2Y0D - chains B and D of the 4 polymer chains in the assembly; structure by X-ray diffraction, 2.80 A resolution.

# Chain B (and D)
Protein: Udp-glucose dehydrogenase
From: Burkholderia cepacia
Notes: EC 1.1.1.22; chain D of this document is another copy of the same molecule, construct and numbering; everything in this record applies to it too
UniProtKB: C9E261 (C9E261_BURCE); numbering as in UniProt (aligned over 1-470)
Amino-acid sequence (478 residues; each row starts with the number of its first residue; numbers below 1 keep their minus sign (His-7 is residue -7)):
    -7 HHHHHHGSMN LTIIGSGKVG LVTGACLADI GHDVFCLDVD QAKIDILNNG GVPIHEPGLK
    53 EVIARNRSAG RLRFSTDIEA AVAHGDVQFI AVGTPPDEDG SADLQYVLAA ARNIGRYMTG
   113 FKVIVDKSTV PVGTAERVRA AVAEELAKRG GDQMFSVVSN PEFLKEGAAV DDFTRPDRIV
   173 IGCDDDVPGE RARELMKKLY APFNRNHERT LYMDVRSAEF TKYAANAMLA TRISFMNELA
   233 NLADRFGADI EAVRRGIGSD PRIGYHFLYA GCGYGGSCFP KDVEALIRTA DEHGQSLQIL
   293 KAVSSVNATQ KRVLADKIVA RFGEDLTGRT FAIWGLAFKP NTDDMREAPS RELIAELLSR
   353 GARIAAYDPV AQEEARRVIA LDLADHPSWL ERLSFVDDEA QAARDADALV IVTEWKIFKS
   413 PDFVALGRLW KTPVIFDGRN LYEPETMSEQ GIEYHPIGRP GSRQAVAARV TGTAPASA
Disordered / not traced: -7 to -1, 88-92, 144, 454-470 (chain D: -7 to -1, 89-91, 456-470)
Sequence notes: expression tag (-7 to 0); engineered mutation Lys10 (Tyr in C9E261)
Ligand contacts: uridine-5'-diphosphate-glucuronic acid (UGA): Lys10, Thr121, Glu154, Phe155, Leu156, Lys157, Glu158, Lys214, Asn218, Leu221, Ile225, Phe259, Leu260, Tyr261, Gly265, Tyr266, Gly267, Cys270, Phe271, Asp274, Phe330, Lys331, Arg431
What the authors report for this chain:
  - catalytic residues: Thr121, Lys214, Cys270, Asp274 (citing earlier work)

# Chain B / chain D interface
Contacting residue pairs (17; chain B residue first):
  Asp21(B) - Ser412(D)
  Arg57(B) - Ser412(D)
  Arg197(B) - Arg247(D)
  Arg197(B) - Glu435(D)
  Asn198(B) - Arg246(D)
  Asn198(B) - Arg247(D)  hydrogen bond
  His199(B) - Tyr257(D)  hydrogen bond
  Arg246(B) - Asn198(D)
  Arg247(B) - Arg197(D)  hydrogen bond (side chain-backbone)
  Arg247(B) - Asn198(D)  hydrogen bond
  Tyr257(B) - His199(D)  hydrogen bond
  Lys408(B) - Arg167(D)
  Ser412(B) - Asp21(D)  hydrogen bond (side chain-backbone)
  Ser412(B) - Arg57(D)
  Asp414(B) - Ala61(D)
  Glu435(B) - Arg197(D)
  Thr438(B) - Arg197(D)
Also at the interface, not in a pair above, chain B (15 interface residues in all): Ala61, Arg167
Also at the interface, not in a pair above, chain D (16 interface residues in all): Ser60, Lys408, Asp414, Thr438

# Overview
15 residues of chain B and 16 residues of chain D are in contact, with 6 hydrogen bonds. Polar pairs include
Asn198(B)-Arg247(D), His199(B)-Tyr257(D) and Arg247(B)-Arg197(D). Ligands of chain B:
uridine-5'-diphosphate-glucuronic acid. From the paper: catalytic residues Thr121(B), Lys214(B) and Cys270(B)
among others.
Both chains are Udp-glucose dehydrogenase (Burkholderia cepacia). Entry 2Y0D (BceC mutation Y10K) was
determined by X-ray diffraction, deposited together with 2Y0C and 2Y0E.
